9F0Z - chains A and H of the 8 polymer chains in the assembly; structure by electron microscopy, 3.42 A resolution.

# Chain A
Molecule: T-strand DNA
Sequence (170 nucleotides; row label = number of the first residue in the row; the depositors numbered this strand downwards along its sequence, so these rows (ascending numbers) run in the REVERSE of the deposited 5'-to-3' order):
   -27 AACCACCAAG AGTGGTGGTT TTCGTGG
     1 TGTGGGGTGC GTTTTTGTTC AAAAACGACT AAAAAGAAAT ATTTATCTCA CAATACTTTT
    61 TAATCAAAGA GAATGAGAGA AATACTATAA ATTTTTTCGC CACAGCCGCG CCGATGTTGT
   121 TGCGCGGCTG TGGCAAAACA TCC
Not modelled in the structure: 143, 142, 141, 140, 139, 138, 137, 136, 135, 134, 133, 132, 131, 130, 129, 128, 127, 126, 125, 124, 123, 122, 121, 120, 119, 118, 117, 116, 115, 114, 113, 112, 111, 110, 109, 108, 107, 106, 105, 104, 103, 102, 101, 100, 99, 98, 97, 96, 95, -3, -4, -5, -6, -7, -8, -9, -10, -11, -12, -13, -14, -15, -16, -17, -18, -19, -20, -21, -22, -23, -24, -25, -26, -27
Ion coordination: Mg2+: DG-1, DT1

# Chain H
Molecule: Multifunctional conjugation protein TraI
Organism: Escherichia coli K-12
Notes: EC 5.6.2.1, 3.6.4.12
UniProt: P14565 (TRAI1_ECOLI); residue numbers follow UniProt; this construct covers 1-863
Chain sequence (870 residues; row label = number of the first residue in the row; numbers below 1 keep their minus sign (Met-6 is residue -6)):
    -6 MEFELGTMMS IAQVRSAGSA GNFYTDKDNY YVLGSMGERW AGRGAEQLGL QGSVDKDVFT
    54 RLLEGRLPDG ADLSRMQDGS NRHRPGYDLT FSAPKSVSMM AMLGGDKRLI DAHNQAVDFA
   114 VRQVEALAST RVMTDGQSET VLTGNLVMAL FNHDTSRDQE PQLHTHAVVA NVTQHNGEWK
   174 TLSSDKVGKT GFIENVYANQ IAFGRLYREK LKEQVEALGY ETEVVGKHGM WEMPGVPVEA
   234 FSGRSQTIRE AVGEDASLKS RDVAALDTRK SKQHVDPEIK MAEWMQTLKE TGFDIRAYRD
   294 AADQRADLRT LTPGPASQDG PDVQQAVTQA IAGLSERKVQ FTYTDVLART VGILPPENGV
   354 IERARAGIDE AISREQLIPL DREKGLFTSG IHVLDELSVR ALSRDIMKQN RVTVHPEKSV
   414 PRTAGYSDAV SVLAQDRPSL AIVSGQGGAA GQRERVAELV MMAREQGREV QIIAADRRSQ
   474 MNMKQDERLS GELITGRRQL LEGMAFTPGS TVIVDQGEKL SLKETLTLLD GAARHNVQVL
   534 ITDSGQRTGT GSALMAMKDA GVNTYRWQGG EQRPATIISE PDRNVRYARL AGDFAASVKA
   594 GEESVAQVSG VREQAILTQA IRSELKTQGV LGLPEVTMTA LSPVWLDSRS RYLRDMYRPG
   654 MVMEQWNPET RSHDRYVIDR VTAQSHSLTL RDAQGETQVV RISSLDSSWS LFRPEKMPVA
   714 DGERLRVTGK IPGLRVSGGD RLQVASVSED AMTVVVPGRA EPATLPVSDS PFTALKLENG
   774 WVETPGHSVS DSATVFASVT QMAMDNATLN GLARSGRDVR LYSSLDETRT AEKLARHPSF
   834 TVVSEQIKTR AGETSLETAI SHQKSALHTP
Not modelled in the structure: -6 to 0, 20-24, 96, 101-102, 112, 116-117, 128, 131, 168, 226-227, 247-250, 253, 287-288, 298, 301-565, 835-863
Sequence notes: initiating methionine (-6); expression tag (-5 to 0); engineered mutation Phe16 (Tyr in P14565)
Swiss-Prot annotation at these positions:
  - active site: Tyr17 (Relaxase)
  - binding site (Mg(2+)): His146, His157, His159
  - mutagenesis: Met1 (Loss of ssDNA binding), Ser3 (S3A: 1000-fold reduced affinity for ssDNA), Tyr17 (Y17F: Loss of DNA nicking ability; still binds ssDNA), Tyr23 (Y23F: Reduced DNA nicking ability), Tyr24 (Y24F: Reduced DNA nicking ability), Lys88 (K88A: 10000-fold reduced affinity for ssDNA), His159 (H159E: Loss of oriT cleavage), Arg237 (R237A: 300-fold reduced affinity for ssDNA), Ile241 (I241A: 1500-fold reduced affinity for ssDNA)
What the authors report for this chain:
  - mutagenesis - Y16F: abolished catalytic activity (citing earlier work)

# How chain A and chain H interact
Residue-residue contacts - 88 pairs, chain A then chain H:
  DG-2(A) - Ser12(H)  hydrogen bond to the sugar
  DG-2(A) - Phe16(H)  phosphate contact
  DG-2(A) - Arg262(H)  salt bridge to the phosphate
  DG-1(A) - Ser3(H)  hydrogen bond to the base
  DG-1(A) - Ala5(H)  base contact
  DG-1(A) - Tyr17(H)  hydrogen bond to the sugar
  DG-1(A) - Asp81(H)  sugar contact
  DG-1(A) - Thr83(H)  base contact
  DG-1(A) - His146(H)  salt bridge to the phosphate
  DG-1(A) - Arg150(H)  salt bridge to the phosphate
  DG-1(A) - His157(H)  salt bridge to the phosphate
  DG-1(A) - His159(H)  salt bridge to the phosphate
  DG-1(A) - Arg262(H)  sugar contact
  DG-1(A) - Lys265(H)  salt bridge to the phosphate
  DT1(A) - Ser149(H)  phosphate contact
  DT1(A) - Arg150(H)  phosphate contact
  DT1(A) - His157(H)  hydrogen bond to the phosphate
  DT1(A) - His159(H)  hydrogen bond to the phosphate
  DT1(A) - Arg237(H)  salt bridge to the phosphate
  DT1(A) - Ala258(H)  base contact
  DT1(A) - Arg262(H)  phosphate contact
  DG2(A) - Lys88(H)  salt bridge to the phosphate
  DG2(A) - Ser149(H)  phosphate contact
  DG2(A) - Ser235(H)  phosphate contact
  DG2(A) - Arg237(H)  hydrogen bond to the phosphate
  DG2(A) - Ser238(H)  hydrogen bond to the phosphate
  DG2(A) - Arg254(H)  hydrogen bond to the base
  DG2(A) - Asp255(H)  hydrogen bond to the base
  DG2(A) - Ala258(H)  base contact
  DT3(A) - Met1(H)  base contact
  DT3(A) - Ser85(H)  hydrogen bond to the base
  DT3(A) - Ala86(H)  base contact
  DT3(A) - Pro87(H)  base contact
  DT3(A) - Lys88(H)  phosphate contact
  DT3(A) - Met223(H)  base contact
  DT3(A) - Ser235(H)  sugar contact
  DT3(A) - Ser238(H)  sugar contact
  DG4(A) - Met1(H)  base contact
  DG4(A) - Ser85(H)  hydrogen bond to the base
  DG4(A) - Lys220(H)  salt bridge to the phosphate
  DG4(A) - Arg254(H)  base contact
  DG5(A) - Met1(H)  hydrogen bond to the base
  DG5(A) - Met2(H)  base contact
  DG5(A) - Gln193(H)  base contact
  DG5(A) - Ile194(H)  phosphate contact
  DG5(A) - Gly197(H)  hydrogen bond to the base
  DG5(A) - His221(H)  sugar contact
  DG5(A) - Met223(H)  base contact
  DG6(A) - Ala191(H)  phosphate contact
  DG6(A) - Gln193(H)  hydrogen bond to the sugar
  DG6(A) - Ile194(H)  phosphate contact
  DG6(A) - Leu251(H)  base contact
  DG6(A) - Asp255(H)  hydrogen bond to the base
  DG7(A) - Ile4(H)  base contact
  DG7(A) - Tyr190(H)  phosphate contact
  DG7(A) - Ala191(H)  phosphate contact
  DG7(A) - Gln193(H)  hydrogen bond to the base
  DT8(A) - Ile186(H)  base contact
  DT8(A) - Glu187(H)  base contact
  DG9(A) - Arg77(H)  hydrogen bond to the base
  DG9(A) - Ser177(H)  base contact
  DG9(A) - Asp178(H)  hydrogen bond to the base
  DG9(A) - Lys179(H)  base contact
  DG9(A) - Ile186(H)  base contact
  DC10(A) - Arg75(H)  phosphate contact
  DC10(A) - Arg77(H)  salt bridge to the phosphate
  DC10(A) - Ser177(H)  hydrogen bond to the base
  DC10(A) - Asp178(H)  base contact
  DC10(A) - Lys179(H)  base contact
  DG11(A) - Arg68(H)  hydrogen bond to the sugar
  DG11(A) - His76(H)  salt bridge to the phosphate
  DG11(A) - Arg77(H)  hydrogen bond to the phosphate
  DG11(A) - Arg124(H)  hydrogen bond to the base
  DG11(A) - Asn164(H)  hydrogen bond to the phosphate
  DG11(A) - Thr174(H)  hydrogen bond to the phosphate
  DG11(A) - Ser177(H)  base contact
  DT12(A) - Arg68(H)  hydrogen bond to the base
  DT12(A) - Arg124(H)  base contact
  DT12(A) - Lys173(H)  phosphate contact
  DT12(A) - Thr174(H)  hydrogen bond to the phosphate
  DT13(A) - Val125(H)  phosphate contact
  DT13(A) - Met126(H)  hydrogen bond to the phosphate
  DT14(A) - Thr127(H)  phosphate contact
  DT19(A) - Arg694(H)  salt bridge to the phosphate
  DT19(A) - Ser696(H)  hydrogen bond to the phosphate
  DC20(A) - Arg694(H)  salt bridge to the phosphate
  DT61(A) - Arg651(H)  salt bridge to the phosphate
  DA62(A) - Arg651(H)  phosphate contact
Other interface residues (no listed pair), chain A (21 interface residues in all): DA73
Other interface residues (no listed pair), chain H (68 interface residues in all): Gln6, Leu66, Tyr80, Gln155, Trp172, Arg198, Phe234, Gly236, Ile241, Lys252, Ser678, His679, Asn799

# In short
21 residues of chain A and 68 residues of chain H are in contact; the contacts include 28 hydrogen bonds and
14 salt bridges. Among the polar pairs are DG-1(A)-Ser3(H), DG2(A)-Arg254(H) and DG2(A)-Asp255(H). The paper
reports that Y16F of chain H abolishes catalytic activity.
Chain A is T-strand DNA and chain H is Multifunctional conjugation protein TraI (Escherichia coli K-12); the
structure, CryoEM structure of the F plasmid relaxosome with truncated TraI1-863 in its TE mode, derived from
..., was determined by electron microscopy (same publication as 9F0X, 9F0Y, 9F10, 9F11 and 9F12).
